Entry 4OND (X-ray diffraction, 2.25 A resolution); this record covers chains A and J of the 4 polymer chains in the assembly.

[Chain A]
Protein: Ancestral SR2 Helix Mutant
Organism: synthetic construct
Notes: fragment: DNA binding domain
Amino-acid sequence (82 residues; each row starts with the number of its first residue):
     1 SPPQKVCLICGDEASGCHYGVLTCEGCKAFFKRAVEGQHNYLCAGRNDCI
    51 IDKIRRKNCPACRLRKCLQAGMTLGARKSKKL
Unresolved in the structure: 1-3, 76-82
Metal / ion sites: Zn2+ site 1: Cys7, Cys10, Cys24, Cys27; Zn2+ site 2: Cys43, Cys49, Cys59, Cys62

[Chain J]
Molecule: 18-nt DNA strand
Sequence (18 nucleotides; each row starts with the number of its first residue):
     1 TCAGGTCACTCTGACCTG

[How chain A and chain J interact]
Residue-residue contacts (9):
  Gly16(A) - DC2(J)  phosphate contact
  Cys17(A) - DC2(J)  hydrogen bond to the phosphate
  Cys17(A) - DA3(J)  phosphate contact
  His18(A) - DA3(J)  salt bridge to the phosphate
  Tyr19(A) - DA3(J)  hydrogen bond to the phosphate
  Tyr19(A) - DG4(J)  hydrogen bond to the phosphate
  Lys28(A) - DG4(J)  base contact
  Lys32(A) - DG4(J)  salt bridge to the phosphate
  Arg33(A) - DT6(J)  hydrogen bond to the base
Interface residues without a listed pair, chain J (6 interface residues in all): DG5, DC7

[Summary]
Chain A and chain J form an interface of 7 and 6 residues respectively; the contacts include 4 hydrogen bonds
and 2 salt bridges. Among the polar pairs are Arg33(A)-DT6(J), Cys17(A)-DC2(J) and Tyr19(A)-DA3(J). Cys7(A),
Cys10(A), Cys24(A) and Cys27(A) coordinate Zn2+ site 1.
Here chain A is Ancestral SR2 Helix Mutant (synthetic construct) and chain J is an 18-nt DNA strand. Entry
4OND (Ancestral Steroid Receptor 2 DBD helix mutant - ERE DNA complex) was determined by X-ray diffraction
together with 4OLN, 4OOR and 4OV7 from the same study.
